PDB entry 8SI9 | electron microscopy, 2.98 A resolution | chains D and E of the 9 polymer chains in the assembly

Chain D:
Name: Gamma-aminobutyric acid receptor subunit alpha-1
Organism: Homo sapiens
Reference sequence: P14867 (GBRA1_HUMAN); the construct has insertions or renumbered stretches relative to UniProt, so the offset changes along the chain: 1-312 = UniProt 28-339; 320-358 = UniProt 418-456
Chain sequence (358 residues; numbered 1 to 358; the number before each row is that of its first residue):
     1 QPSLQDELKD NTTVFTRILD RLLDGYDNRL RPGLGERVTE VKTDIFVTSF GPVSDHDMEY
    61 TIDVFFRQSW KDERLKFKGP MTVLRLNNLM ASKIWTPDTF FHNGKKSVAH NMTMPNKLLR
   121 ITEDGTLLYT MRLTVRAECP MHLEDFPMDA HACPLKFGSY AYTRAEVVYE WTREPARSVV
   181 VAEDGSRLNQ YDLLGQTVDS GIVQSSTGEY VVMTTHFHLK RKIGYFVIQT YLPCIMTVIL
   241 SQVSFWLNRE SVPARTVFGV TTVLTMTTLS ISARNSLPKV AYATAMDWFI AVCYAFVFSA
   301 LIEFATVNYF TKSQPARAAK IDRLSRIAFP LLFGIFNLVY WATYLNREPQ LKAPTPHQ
Unresolved in the structure: 1-10, 348-358
Construct notes: linker (313-319)
Curated features (UniProtKB/Swiss-Prot):
  - binding site (4-aminobutanoate): Arg67, Thr130
  - binding site (3alpha-hydroxy-5alpha-pregnan-11,20-dione): Trp246
  - glycosylation (N-linked (GlcNAc...) asparagine): Asn11, Asn111
Disulfides: Cys139-Cys153
Glycans and other covalent adducts: N-acetylglucosamine (NAG) linked to Asn111
Residues lining bound ligands:
  - gamma-amino-butanoic acid (ABU): Phe65, Arg67, Thr130
  - allopregnanolone (Y4B): Ile239, Gln242, Val243, Trp246, Pro330
What the authors report for this chain:
  - binding site for allopregnanolone: Gln242, Trp246
  - mutagenesis - Q242L: abolished signaling in response to neurosteroids (citing earlier work)
  - mutagenesis - W246L: abolished signaling in response to allopregnanolone (citing earlier work)

Chain E:
Name: Gamma-aminobutyric acid receptor subunit gamma-2
Organism: Homo sapiens
Reference sequence: P18507 (GBRG2_HUMAN); the construct has insertions or renumbered stretches relative to UniProt, so the offset changes along the chain: 1-322 = UniProt 40-361; 329-357 = UniProt 439-467
Chain sequence (417 residues; numbered -36 to 380; the number before each row is that of its first residue; numbers below 1 keep their minus sign (Trp-36 is residue -36)):
   -36 WSHPQFEKGG GSGGGSGGSS AWSHPQFEKL EVLFQGPQKS DDDYEDYASN KTWVLTPKVP
    24 EGDVTVILNN LLEGYDNKLR PDIGVKPTLI HTDMYVNSIG PVNAINMEYT IDIFFAQTWY
    84 DRRLKFNSTI KVLRLNSNMV GKIWIPDTFF RNSKKADAHW ITTPNRMLRI WNDGRVLYTL
   144 RLTIDAECQL QLHNFPMDEH SCPLEFSSYG YPREEIVYQW KRSSVEVGDT RSWRLYQFSF
   204 VGLRNTTEVV KTTSGDYVVM SVYFDLSRRM GYFTIQTYIP CTLIVVLSWV SFWINKDAVP
   264 ARTSLGITTV LTMTTLSTIA RKSLPKVSYV TAMDLFVSVC FIFVFSALVE YGTLHYFVSS
   324 QPARAAKMDS YARIFFPTAF CLFNLVYWVS YLYLSRGSGA TNFSLLKQAG DVEENPG
Unresolved in the structure: -36 to 24, 358-380
Construct notes: expression tag (-36 to 0, 358-380); linker (323-328)
Curated features (UniProtKB/Swiss-Prot):
  - glycosylation (N-linked (GlcNAc...) asparagine): Asn13, Asn90, Asn208
Disulfides: Cys151-Cys165
Glycans and other covalent adducts: N-acetylglucosamine (NAG) linked to Asn208

How chain D and chain E interact:
Residue-residue contacts - 73 pairs, chain D then chain E:
  Asp27(D) - Thr28(E)  hydrogen bond
  Asn28(D) - Asn101(E)  hydrogen bond (backbone-side chain)
  Arg29(D) - Leu31(E)
  Arg29(D) - Asn32(E)  hydrogen bond
  Arg29(D) - Leu98(E)
  Leu30(D) - Val27(E)  hydrophobic
  Leu30(D) - Thr28(E)
  Leu30(D) - Leu31(E)  hydrophobic
  Leu34(D) - Val27(E)  hydrophobic
  Asp57(D) - Arg197(E)  hydrogen bond (backbone-side chain)
  Met58(D) - Tyr199(E)  hydrogen bond
  Trp95(D) - Asn99(E)
  Pro97(D) - Thr126(E)
  Asp98(D) - Asn99(E)
  Asp98(D) - Thr126(E)
  Thr99(D) - Thr125(E)  hydrogen bond (backbone-side chain)
  Phe100(D) - Ile124(E)
  Phe100(D) - Asn128(E)
  Phe100(D) - Arg144(E)
  Phe101(D) - Arg144(E)  hydrogen bond (backbone-side chain)
  His102(D) - Arg144(E)  hydrogen bond (backbone-side chain)
  Gly104(D) - Arg144(E)
  Lys105(D) - His122(E)
  Lys105(D) - Arg197(E)
  Ser107(D) - Ile124(E)
  Ala109(D) - Ile124(E)  hydrophobic
  Met131(D) - Thr125(E)
  Leu133(D) - Ile124(E)  hydrophobic
  Tyr160(D) - Phe77(E)  hydrophobic
  Tyr160(D) - Asn128(E)
  Tyr160(D) - Arg129(E)
  Tyr160(D) - Met130(E)  hydrophobic
  Tyr160(D) - Thr142(E)
  Tyr160(D) - Leu143(E)
  Tyr160(D) - Arg144(E)
  Ala161(D) - Leu98(E)
  Ala161(D) - Arg129(E)
  Ala161(D) - Met130(E)  hydrophobic
  Ala161(D) - Arg132(E)
  Thr163(D) - Arg97(E)
  Thr163(D) - Arg132(E)
  Glu166(D) - Arg97(E)  salt bridge
  Ser206(D) - Glu189(E)
  Thr207(D) - Met130(E)
  Thr207(D) - Arg132(E)  hydrogen bond (backbone-side chain)
  Tyr210(D) - Arg132(E)  hydrogen bond
  Thr256(D) - Ile257(E)
  Thr256(D) - Ala264(E)
  Thr256(D) - Leu268(E)
  Val260(D) - Leu268(E)  hydrophobic
  Val260(D) - Thr271(E)
  Val263(D) - Leu250(E)  hydrophobic
  Leu264(D) - Ile247(E)  hydrophobic
  Leu264(D) - Thr271(E)
  Leu264(D) - Thr275(E)
  Ile271(D) - Gln239(E)
  Ile271(D) - Leu279(E)  hydrophobic
  Ile271(D) - Ile282(E)  hydrophobic
  Arg274(D) - Tyr235(E)
  Arg274(D) - Ile238(E)
  Arg274(D) - Gln239(E)
  Lys279(D) - Tyr199(E)
  Lys279(D) - Gln200(E)
  Lys279(D) - Tyr235(E)
  Val280(D) - Tyr235(E)
  Ala281(D) - Arg232(E)
  Tyr294(D) - Leu246(E)  hydrophobic
  Phe298(D) - Leu246(E)
  Leu301(D) - Leu250(E)  hydrophobic
  Asn308(D) - Trp256(E)
  Asn308(D) - Ile257(E)
  Asn308(D) - Asn258(E)  hydrogen bond (side chain-backbone)
  Tyr309(D) - Trp256(E)
Other interface residues (no listed pair), chain D (55 interface residues in all): His56, Phe66, Val108, Glu138, Pro140, Tyr162, Val252, Pro253, Thr267, Tyr282, Asp287, Ile302, Phe304, Ala305
Other interface residues (no listed pair), chain E (50 interface residues in all): Gly25, Leu35, Ser61, Ser195, Gly234, Pro243, Val253, Ala261, Ser267, Arg336

Summary:
The interface between chain D and chain E involves 55 residues on one side and 50 on the other; the contacts
include 11 hydrogen bonds and 1 salt bridge. Polar pairs include Glu166(D)-Arg97(E), Asp27(D)-Thr28(E) and
Asn28(D)-Asn101(E). The paper reports a binding site for allopregnanolone at Gln242(D) and Trp246(D); Q242L of
chain D abolishes signaling in response to neurosteroids.
Chain D is Gamma-aminobutyric acid receptor subunit alpha-1 and chain E is Gamma-aminobutyric acid receptor
subunit gamma-2, both from Homo sapiens; the structure, Human GABAA receptor alpha1-beta2-gamma2 subtype in
complex with GABA plus allopregnanolone, was determined by electron microscopy, deposited together with 8SGO
and 8SID.
